PDB entry 5NKZ | X-ray diffraction, 2.85 A resolution | chains A and C

# Chain A
Protein: Ubiquitin-conjugating enzyme E2-21 kDa
Source organism: Pichia angusta
Notes: EC 2.3.2.23
UniProt: O60015 (UBCX_PICAN); residue numbers follow UniProt; this construct covers 3-188
Sequence (190 residues; each row starts with the number of its first residue; numbers below 1 keep their minus sign (Gly-1 is residue -1)):
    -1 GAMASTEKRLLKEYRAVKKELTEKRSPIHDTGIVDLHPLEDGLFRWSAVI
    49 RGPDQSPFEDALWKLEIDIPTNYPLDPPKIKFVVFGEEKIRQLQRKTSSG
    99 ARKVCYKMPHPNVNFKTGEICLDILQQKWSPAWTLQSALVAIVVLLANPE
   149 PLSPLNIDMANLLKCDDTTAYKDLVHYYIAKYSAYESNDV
Disordered / not traced: -1 to 1, 184-188
Differences from the reference sequence: expression tag (-1 to 2)
UniProt features mapped onto this chain:
  - active site: Cys119 (Glycyl thioester intermediate)
Reported in the primary citation:
  - catalytic residues: Cys119
  - conformationally variable residues (loop rearrangement, order/disorder transition, side-chain flip): Asp121 to Leu123, Glu148
  - contacts within the chain: Pro147-Leu161 (hydrophobic contact), Pro149-Leu161 (hydrophobic contact)

# Chain C
Protein: Peroxin 22
Source organism: Pichia angusta
UniProt: A2T0X6 (A2T0X6_PICAN); residues 26-160 here = UniProt positions 26-160
Sequence (138 residues; numbered 23 to 160; the number before each row is that of its first residue):
    23 GAMAWALKTINPGLFEEPAKTSEASKSNGQSVSLVLTQKDLDFFSAAYLN
    73 EYPNLTVILHPSVDKSEFLSRFNVQRNSHQVIQVRTEESIFHVLKQLSSN
   123 INLITLGNLEMSANEVETFHLDKFLTNVHEVDRINDYI
Disordered / not traced: 23-50, 156-160
Differences from the reference sequence: expression tag (23-25)

# Interface between chain A and chain C
Pairs across the interface (36; chain A residue first):
  Glu85(A) - Ser53(C)
  Glu85(A) - Asn76(C)  hydrogen bond
  Phe113(A) - Gln118(C)
  Asn154(A) - Gln118(C)  hydrogen bond
  Asp156(A) - His114(C)
  Asp156(A) - Lys117(C)
  Asp156(A) - Gln118(C)
  Met157(A) - Gln118(C)
  Asn159(A) - His114(C)
  Leu160(A) - Ser111(C)
  Leu160(A) - His114(C)
  Cys163(A) - Glu110(C)  hydrogen bond
  Cys163(A) - Ser111(C)
  Asp165(A) - Val106(C)
  Asp165(A) - Arg107(C)  hydrogen bond (side chain-backbone)
  Asp165(A) - Thr108(C)  hydrogen bond (side chain-backbone)
  Asp165(A) - Ser111(C)  hydrogen bond
  Thr167(A) - Gln105(C)
  Thr167(A) - Arg107(C)  hydrogen bond
  Ala168(A) - Gln105(C)  hydrogen bond (backbone-backbone)
  Ala168(A) - Val106(C)  hydrophobic
  Asp171(A) - Lys87(C)  salt bridge
  Asp171(A) - Ile104(C)
  Asp171(A) - Gln105(C)  hydrogen bond (side chain-backbone)
  Leu172(A) - Ile104(C)  hydrophobic
  Leu172(A) - Val115(C)  hydrophobic
  Leu172(A) - Gln118(C)
  Tyr175(A) - Thr78(C)  hydrogen bond
  Tyr175(A) - His101(C)
  Tyr175(A) - Leu119(C)  hydrophobic
  Tyr176(A) - Gln118(C)  hydrogen bond
  Tyr176(A) - Leu119(C)
  Ala178(A) - His101(C)
  Lys179(A) - Pro75(C)  hydrogen bond (side chain-backbone)
  Lys179(A) - Asn76(C)
  Lys179(A) - Thr78(C)  hydrogen bond
Interface residues without a listed pair, chain A (19 interface residues in all): Pro107, His174
Interface residues without a listed pair, chain C (21 interface residues in all): Leu77, Gln102, Val103
From the paper, about this interface:
  - pairs named by the authors: Asp165(A)-Arg107(C) (backbone contact), Asp165(A)-Thr108(C) (backbone contact), Asp165(A)-Ser111(C)

# Summary
19 residues of chain A face 21 of chain C across their interface, with 13 hydrogen bonds and 1 salt bridge.
Polar pairs include Asp171(A)-Lys87(C), Glu85(A)-Asn76(C) and Asn154(A)-Gln118(C). The authors report backbone
contacts between Asp165(A) and Arg107(C) and Asp165(A) and Thr108(C); a contact between Asp165(A) and
Ser111(C). The paper reports the catalytic residue Cys119(A); conformational variability at Asp121(A) and
Glu148(A).
Chain A is Ubiquitin-conjugating enzyme E2-21 kDa and chain C is Peroxin 22, both from Pichia angusta; the
structure, Crystal structure of H. polymorpha ubiquitin conjugating enzyme Pex4p in complex with soluble
domain of Pex22p, was determined by X-ray diffraction together with 5NL8 from the same study.
